PDB entry 9DWI | electron microscopy, 3.30 A resolution | chains G and J of the 12 polymer chains in the assembly

# Chain G
Name: Histone H2A type 1
From: Homo sapiens
Reference sequence: P0C0S8 (H2A1_HUMAN); residues 1-129 here correspond to UniProt positions 2-130 (UniProt number = residue number + 1)
Sequence (129 residues; row label = number of the first residue in the row):
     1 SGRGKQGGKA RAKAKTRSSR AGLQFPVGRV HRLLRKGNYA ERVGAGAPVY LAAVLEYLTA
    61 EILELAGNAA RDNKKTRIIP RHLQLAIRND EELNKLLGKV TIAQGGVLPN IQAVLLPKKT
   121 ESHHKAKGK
Not modelled in the structure: 1-13, 119-129
UniProt features mapped onto this chain:
  - modified residue: Ser1 (N-acetylserine), Arg3 (Citrulline), Lys5 (N6-(2-hydroxyisobutyryl)lysine), Lys9 (N6-(2-hydroxyisobutyryl)lysine), Lys13 (N6-(beta-hydroxybutyryl)lysine), Lys36 (N6-(2-hydroxyisobutyryl)lysine), Lys74 (N6-(2-hydroxyisobutyryl)lysine), Lys75 (N6-(2-hydroxyisobutyryl)lysine), Lys95 (N6-(2-hydroxyisobutyryl)lysine), Lys99 (N6-glutaryllysine), Gln104 (N5-methylglutamine), Lys118 (N6-(2-hydroxyisobutyryl)lysine), Lys119 (N6-crotonyllysine), Thr120 (Phosphothreonine), Lys125 (N6-crotonyllysine)
  - cross-link (Glycyl lysine isopeptide (Lys-Gly)): Lys13 (interchain with G-Cter in ubiquitin), Lys15 (interchain with G-Cter in ubiquitin), Lys119 (interchain with G-Cter in ubiquitin)

# Chain J
Molecule: 601 J strand (non-damaged strand)
Sequence (147 nucleotides; row label = number of the first residue in the row):
     1 ATCGGATGTA TATATCTGAC ACGTGCCTGG AGACTAGGGA GTAATCCCCT TGGCGGTTAA
    61 AACGCGGGGG ACAGCGCGTA CGTGCGTTTA AGCGGTGCTA GAGCTGTCTA CGACCAATTG
   121 AGCGGCCTCG GCACCGGGAT TCTCGAT

# Chain G / chain J interface
Contacting residue pairs - 10 pairs, chain G then chain J:
  Lys15(G) with DT28(J), phosphate contact; DG29(J), phosphate contact
  Thr16(G) with DT28(J), sugar contact
  Arg17(G) with DT28(J), salt bridge to the phosphate
  Arg20(G) with DG29(J), salt bridge to the phosphate
  Gly28(G) with DC27(J), phosphate contact
  Arg29(G) with DC27(J), phosphate contact
  Arg32(G) with DC27(J), phosphate contact
  Arg77(G) with DC16(J), phosphate contact; DT17(J), sugar contact
Also at the interface, not in a pair above, chain J (6 interface residues in all): DC26

# Overview
8 residues of chain G and 6 residues of chain J are in contact; the contacts include 2 salt bridges. Among the
polar pairs are Arg17(G)-DT28(J) and Arg20(G)-DG29(J).
Here chain G is Histone H2A type 1 (Homo sapiens) and chain J is 601 J strand (non-damaged strand). Entry 9DWI
(DNA Polymerase Beta bound to a nucleosome containing a 1-nt gap at SHL-4.5 (State 3, composite)) was
determined by electron microscopy.
